1SX8 - chains C and A of the 4 polymer chains in the assembly; structure by X-ray diffraction, 2.15 A resolution.

# Chain C
Molecule: 11-nt DNA strand
Sequence (11 nucleotides; each row starts with the number of its first residue):
     1 CAAGATATCT T
Disordered / not traced: 1
Ion coordination: Mn2+ site 1: DA7 (shared with Asp74(A) of chain A); Mn2+ site 2: DT11 (shared with 1 residue of chain B)

# Chain A
Molecule: Type II restriction enzyme EcoRV
Organism: Escherichia coli
Notes: EC 3.1.21.4
UniProt: P04390 (T2E5_ECOLI); residues 2-245 here correspond to UniProt positions 1-244 (UniProt number = residue number - 1)
Amino-acid sequence (244 residues; numbered 2 to 245; the number before each row is that of its first residue):
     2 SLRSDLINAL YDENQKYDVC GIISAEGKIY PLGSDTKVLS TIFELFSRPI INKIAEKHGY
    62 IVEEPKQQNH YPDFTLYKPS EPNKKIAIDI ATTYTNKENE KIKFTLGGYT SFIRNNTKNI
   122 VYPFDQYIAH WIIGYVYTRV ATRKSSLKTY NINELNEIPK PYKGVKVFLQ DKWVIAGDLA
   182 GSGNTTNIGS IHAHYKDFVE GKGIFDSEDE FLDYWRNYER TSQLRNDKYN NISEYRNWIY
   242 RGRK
Disordered / not traced: 142-144
Construct notes: engineered mutation Ala92 (Lys91 in P04390)
Ion coordination: Mn2+ site 1 near His71 (its only coordinating residue here); Mn2+ site 2: Asp74 (shared with DA7(C) of chain C)

# Interface between chain C and chain A
Pairs across the interface (32):
  DG4(C) with Asn70(A), base contact
  DA5(C) with Asn70(A), hydrogen bond to the base; Thr111(A), hydrogen bond to the phosphate; Ser112(A), phosphate contact; Lys119(A), salt bridge to the phosphate; Asn120(A), sugar contact; Arg221(A), salt bridge to the phosphate
  DT6(C) with Asn70(A), sugar contact; His71(A), sugar contact; Gly109(A), hydrogen bond to the phosphate; Ser112(A), hydrogen bond to the phosphate; Phe113(A), phosphate contact; Thr186(A), base contact
  DA7(C) with Ser41(A), phosphate contact; Asp90(A), phosphate contact; Thr106(A), sugar contact; Thr186(A), base contact
  DT8(C) with Thr37(A), phosphate contact; Ser41(A), hydrogen bond to the phosphate; Ala92(A), phosphate contact; Thr93(A), hydrogen bond to the phosphate; Thr106(A), hydrogen bond to the phosphate; Ser183(A), hydrogen bond to the base; Thr186(A), hydrogen bond to the base; Asn188(A), base contact
  DC9(C) with Thr37(A), sugar contact; Thr93(A), phosphate contact; Thr94(A), hydrogen bond to the phosphate; Tyr95(A), phosphate contact; Gly182(A), hydrogen bond to the base; Ser183(A), base contact
  DT10(C) with Tyr95(A), hydrogen bond to the phosphate
Also at the interface, not in a pair above, chain A (25 interface residues in all): Tyr72, Ile91, Lys104, Gly108

# In short
The interface between chain C and chain A involves 7 residues on one side and 25 on the other, with 12
hydrogen bonds and 2 salt bridges. Polar contacts include DA5(C)-Asn70(A), DT8(C)-Ser183(A) and
DT8(C)-Thr186(A). The Mn2+ site 2 is built by Asp74(A) and DA7(C).
Here chain C is an 11-nt DNA strand and chain A is Type II restriction enzyme EcoRV (Escherichia coli). Entry
1SX8 (EcoRV bound to cognate DNA and Mn2+) was determined by X-ray diffraction (same publication as 1STX, 1SUZ
and 1SX5).
